Entry 6TR4 (X-ray diffraction, 1.45 A resolution); this record covers chain A.

# Chain A
Name: F5/8 type C domain-containing protein
Source organism: [Ruminococcus] gnavus E1
UniProt: A0A2N5PIE7 (A0A2N5PIE7_RUMGN); residues 1-552 here correspond to UniProt positions 39-590 (UniProt number = residue number + 38)
Sequence (552 residues; numbered 1 to 552; the number before each row is that of its first residue):
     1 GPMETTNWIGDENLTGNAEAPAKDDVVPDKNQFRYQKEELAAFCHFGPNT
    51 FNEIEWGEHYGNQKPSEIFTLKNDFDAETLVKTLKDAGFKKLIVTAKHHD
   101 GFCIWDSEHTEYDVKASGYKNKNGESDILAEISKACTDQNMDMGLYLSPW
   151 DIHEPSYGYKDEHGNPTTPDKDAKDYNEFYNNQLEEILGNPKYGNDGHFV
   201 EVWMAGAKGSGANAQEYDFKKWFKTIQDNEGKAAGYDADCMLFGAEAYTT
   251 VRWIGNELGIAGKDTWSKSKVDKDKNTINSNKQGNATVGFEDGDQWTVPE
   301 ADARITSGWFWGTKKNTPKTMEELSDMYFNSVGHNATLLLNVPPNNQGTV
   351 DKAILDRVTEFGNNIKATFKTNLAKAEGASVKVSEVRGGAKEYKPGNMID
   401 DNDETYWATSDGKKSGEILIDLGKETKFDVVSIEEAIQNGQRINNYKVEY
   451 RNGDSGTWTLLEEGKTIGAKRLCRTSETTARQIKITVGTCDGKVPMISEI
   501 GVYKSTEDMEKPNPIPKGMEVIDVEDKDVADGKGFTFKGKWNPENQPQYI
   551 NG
Not modelled in the structure: 1-6, 513-552
Differences from the reference sequence: conflict Gly1 (Arg39 in A0A2N5PIE7), Pro2 (Ala40 in A0A2N5PIE7), Met3 (Ala41 in A0A2N5PIE7), Asn121 (Asp159 in A0A2N5PIE7), Glu377 (Ala415 in A0A2N5PIE7), Ile500 (Val538 in A0A2N5PIE7); engineered mutation Ala205 (Asp243 in A0A2N5PIE7)
Bound ions: Mg2+ site 1: Asp74, Phe75, Glu131; Mg2+ site 2: Ser107, Thr110, Asp113; Ca2+ site 1: Ser156, Gly158, Asp172, Lys174; Ca2+ site 2: Leu188, Gly197, Glu230; Ca2+ site 3: Asn397, Asp400, Asn402, Thr405, Ser498, Glu499
Ligand contacts: alpha-L-fucopyranose / beta-L-fucopyranose: Phe43, His45, Glu55, Trp56, His98, His99, Tyr146, Trp203, Ala205, Ala207, Asp302, Trp309

# In short
Ligands of chain A: a glycan. Asp74, Phe75 and Glu131 form the Mg2+ site 1. Ser107, Thr110 and Asp113 form the
Mg2+ site 2.
Chain A is F5/8 type C domain-containing protein ([Ruminococcus] gnavus E1); the structure, Ruminococcus
gnavus GH29 fucosidase E1_10125 D221A mutant in complex with fucose, was determined by X-ray diffraction,
deposited together with 6TR3.
